PDB entry 8S37 | electron microscopy, 2.90 A resolution | chains C and I of the 12 polymer chains in the assembly

Chain C:
Name: CRISPR type AFERR-associated protein Csf2
Source organism: Klebsiella pneumoniae
Reference sequence: A0A333ESG5 (A0A333ESG5_KLEPN); residue numbers follow UniProt; this construct covers 1-343
Chain sequence (350 residues; each row starts with the number of its first residue):
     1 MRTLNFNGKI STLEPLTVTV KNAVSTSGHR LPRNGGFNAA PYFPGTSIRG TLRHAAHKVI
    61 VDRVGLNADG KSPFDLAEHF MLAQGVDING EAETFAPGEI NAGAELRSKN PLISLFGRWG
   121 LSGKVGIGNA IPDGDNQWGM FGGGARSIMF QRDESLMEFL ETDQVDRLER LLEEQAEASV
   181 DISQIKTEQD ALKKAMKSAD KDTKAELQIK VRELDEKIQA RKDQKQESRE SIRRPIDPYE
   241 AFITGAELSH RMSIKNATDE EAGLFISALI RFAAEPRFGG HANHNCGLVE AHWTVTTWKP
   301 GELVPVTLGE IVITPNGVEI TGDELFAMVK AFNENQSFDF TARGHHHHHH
Disordered / not traced: 344-350
Sequence notes: expression tag (344-350)

Chain I:
Molecule: Ts-DNA
Sequence (60 nucleotides; each row starts with the number of its first residue; numbers below 1 keep their minus sign (DC-48 is residue -48)):
   -48 CCCTCCCTCC AGCTTCCGAG ACCCTTCGGG AGGTGCATCC CGGTCTCGCT TGGCCTCCTC
Disordered / not traced: -48 to -28, 10-11

Chain C / chain I interface:
Contacting residue pairs (26; chain C residue first):
  Lys21(C) - DC-13(I)  base contact
  Thr94(C) - DC-9(I)  base contact
  Phe95(C) - DC-9(I)  base contact
  Phe95(C) - DC-8(I)  base contact
  Trp119(C) - DC-10(I)  hydrogen bond to the base
  Trp119(C) - DC-9(I)  base contact
  Ala145(C) - DG-19(I)  base contact
  Arg146(C) - DG-17(I)  base contact
  Gln175(C) - DG-19(I)  hydrogen bond to the phosphate
  Ser179(C) - DG-19(I)  sugar contact
  Lys186(C) - DG-17(I)  salt bridge to the phosphate
  Lys222(C) - DG-17(I)  sugar contact
  Glu230(C) - DG-17(I)  sugar contact
  Glu230(C) - DG-16(I)  sugar contact
  Ser231(C) - DG-19(I)  hydrogen bond to the phosphate
  Ser231(C) - DA-18(I)  hydrogen bond to the phosphate
  Arg233(C) - DG-20(I)  phosphate contact
  Arg233(C) - DG-19(I)  salt bridge to the phosphate
  Arg233(C) - DA-18(I)  phosphate contact
  Arg234(C) - DG-19(I)  sugar contact
  Arg234(C) - DA-18(I)  salt bridge to the phosphate
  Arg234(C) - DG-17(I)  hydrogen bond to the base
  Pro235(C) - DG-19(I)  base contact
  Pro235(C) - DA-18(I)  base contact
  Ile236(C) - DG-17(I)  base contact
  Asp237(C) - DA-18(I)  base contact
Also at the interface, not in a pair above, chain C (21 interface residues in all): Glu93, Ala176, Gln219, Arg229

Overview:
Chain C and chain I form an interface of 21 and 9 residues respectively; the contacts include 5 hydrogen bonds
and 3 salt bridges. Polar pairs include Trp119(C)-DC-10(I), Arg234(C)-DG-17(I) and Gln175(C)-DG-19(I).
Here chain C is CRISPR type AFERR-associated protein Csf2 (Klebsiella pneumoniae) and chain I is Ts-DNA. Entry
8S37 (DNA-bound Type IV-A3 CRISPR effector in complex with DinG helicase from K. pneumoniae (state III)) was
determined by electron microscopy, deposited together with 8RC2, 8RC3, 8RFJ, 8S35 and 8S36.
